2QSH - chains Y and A of the 4 polymer chains in the assembly; structure by X-ray diffraction, 2.81 A resolution.

Chain Y:
Molecule: bottom strand of the mismatch DNA
Sequence (24 nucleotides; numbered 1 to 24; the number before each row is that of its first residue):
     1 ATTGTAGCTT TGGATGTTGA GTCA
Disordered / not traced: 10

Chain A:
Protein: DNA repair protein RAD4
From: Saccharomyces cerevisiae
UniProtKB: P14736 (RAD4_YEAST); residues 101-632 here = UniProt positions 101-632
Sequence (538 residues; numbered 95 to 632; the number before each row is that of its first residue):
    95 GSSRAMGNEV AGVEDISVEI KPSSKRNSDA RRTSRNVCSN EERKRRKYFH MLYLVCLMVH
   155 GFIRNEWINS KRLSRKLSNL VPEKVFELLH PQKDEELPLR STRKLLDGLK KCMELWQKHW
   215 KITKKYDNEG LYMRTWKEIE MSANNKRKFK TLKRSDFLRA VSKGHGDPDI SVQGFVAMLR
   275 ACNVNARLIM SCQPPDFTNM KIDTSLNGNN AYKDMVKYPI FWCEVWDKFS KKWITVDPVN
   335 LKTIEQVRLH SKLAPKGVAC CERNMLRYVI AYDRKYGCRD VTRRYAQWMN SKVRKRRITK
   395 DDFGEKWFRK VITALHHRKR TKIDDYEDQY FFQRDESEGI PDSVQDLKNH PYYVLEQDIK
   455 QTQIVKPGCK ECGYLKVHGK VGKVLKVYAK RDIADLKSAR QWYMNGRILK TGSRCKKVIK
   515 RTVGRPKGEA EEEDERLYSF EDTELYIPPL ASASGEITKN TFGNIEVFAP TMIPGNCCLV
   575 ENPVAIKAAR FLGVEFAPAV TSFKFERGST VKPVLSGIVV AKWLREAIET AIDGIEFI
Disordered / not traced: 95-122, 518-525
Sequence notes: expression tag (95-100)
Curated features (UniProtKB/Swiss-Prot):
  - DNA-binding region: Asp250 to Phe269

How chain Y and chain A interact:
Pairs across the interface (21):
  DC8(Y) - Gly602(A)  base contact
  DT11(Y) - Phe599(A)  base contact
  DT11(Y) - Glu600(A)  base contact
  DT11(Y) - Arg601(A)  sugar contact
  DT11(Y) - Gly602(A)  hydrogen bond to the phosphate
  DT11(Y) - Ser603(A)  sugar contact
  DG12(Y) - Arg601(A)  hydrogen bond to the base
  DG16(Y) - Lys454(A)  phosphate contact
  DT17(Y) - Asn443(A)  hydrogen bond to the phosphate
  DT18(Y) - Arg137(A)  salt bridge to the phosphate
  DT18(Y) - Met294(A)  phosphate contact
  DG19(Y) - Arg129(A)  sugar contact
  DG19(Y) - Asn130(A)  sugar contact
  DG19(Y) - Val131(A)  sugar contact
  DG19(Y) - Thr292(A)  phosphate contact
  DG19(Y) - Asn293(A)  phosphate contact
  DG19(Y) - Met294(A)  hydrogen bond to the phosphate
  DG19(Y) - Lys295(A)  phosphate contact
  DA20(Y) - Ser128(A)  sugar contact
  DA20(Y) - Arg129(A)  sugar contact
  DA20(Y) - Asn130(A)  hydrogen bond to the phosphate
Interface residues without a listed pair, chain A (17 interface residues in all): Lys442

Overview:
8 residues of chain Y and 17 residues of chain A are in contact; the contacts include 5 hydrogen bonds and 1
salt bridge. Polar contacts include DG12(Y)-Arg601(A), DT11(Y)-Gly602(A) and DT17(Y)-Asn443(A).
Chain Y is bottom strand of the mismatch DNA and chain A is DNA repair protein RAD4 (Saccharomyces
cerevisiae); the structure, Crystal structure of Rad4-Rad23 bound to a mismatch DNA, was determined by X-ray
diffraction (same publication as 2QSF and 2QSG).
